Entry 5ZE2 (X-ray diffraction, 3.30 A resolution); this record covers chains A and I of the 6 polymer chains in the assembly.

[Chain A]
Molecule: mouse RAG1
From: Mus musculus
Notes: EC 3.1.-.-, 2.3.2.27
UniProtKB: P15919 (RAG1_MOUSE); residues 384-1008 here = UniProt positions 384-1008
Chain sequence (627 residues; numbered 382 to 1008; the number before each row is that of its first residue):
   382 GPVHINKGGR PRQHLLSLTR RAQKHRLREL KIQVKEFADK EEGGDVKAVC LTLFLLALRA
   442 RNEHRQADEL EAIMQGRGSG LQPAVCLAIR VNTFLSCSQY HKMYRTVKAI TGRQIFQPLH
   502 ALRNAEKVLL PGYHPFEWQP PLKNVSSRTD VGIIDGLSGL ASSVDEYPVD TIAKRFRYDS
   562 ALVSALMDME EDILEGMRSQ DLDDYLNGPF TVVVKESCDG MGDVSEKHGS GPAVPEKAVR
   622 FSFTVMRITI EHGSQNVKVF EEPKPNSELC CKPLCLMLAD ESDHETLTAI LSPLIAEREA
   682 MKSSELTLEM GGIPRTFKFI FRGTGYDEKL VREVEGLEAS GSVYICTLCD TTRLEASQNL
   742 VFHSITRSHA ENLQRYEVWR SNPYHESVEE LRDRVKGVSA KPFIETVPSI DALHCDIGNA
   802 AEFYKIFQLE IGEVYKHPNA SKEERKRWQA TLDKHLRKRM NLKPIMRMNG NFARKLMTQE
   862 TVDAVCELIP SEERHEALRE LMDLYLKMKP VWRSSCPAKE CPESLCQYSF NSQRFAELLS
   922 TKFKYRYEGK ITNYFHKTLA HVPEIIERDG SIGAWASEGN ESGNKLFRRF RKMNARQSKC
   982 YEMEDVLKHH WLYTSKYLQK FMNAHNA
Not modelled in the structure: 382-390
Sequence notes: cloning artifact (382-383)
Ion coordination: Mn2+ site 1: Asp600, Glu962 (shared with 1 residue of chain F); Mn2+ site 2: Asp600, Asp708; K+: Glu649 (shared with 1 residue of chain L); Zn2+: Cys727, Cys730, His937, His942
UniProt features mapped onto this chain:
  - DNA-binding region: Gly389 to Gln456 (NBD)
  - binding site (a divalent metal cation): Asp600, Asp708, Glu962
  - site: Trp893 (Essential for DNA hairpin formation, participates in base-stacking interactions near the cleavage site)
Reported in the primary citation:
  - catalytic residues: Asp600, Asp708, Glu962 (citing earlier work)

[Chain I]
Molecule: 31-nt DNA strand
Sequence (31 nucleotides; row label = number of the first residue in the row):
     1 AATCTGGCCT GTCTTATAAG ACAGGCCAGA T

[Chain A / chain I interface]
Pairs across the interface - 30 pairs, chain A then chain I:
  Asp708(A) with DA16(I), base contact
  Glu709(A) with DT15(I), base contact
  Lys710(A) with DT15(I), base contact
  Ala720(A) with DG20(I), phosphate contact
  Ser721(A) with DT14(I), sugar contact; DT15(I), hydrogen bond to the base
  Gly722(A) with DT14(I), base contact; DA21(I), phosphate contact; DC22(I), sugar contact
  Ser723(A) with DA21(I), phosphate contact; DC22(I), phosphate contact
  Val724(A) with DC22(I), hydrogen bond to the phosphate
  Arg773(A) with DC22(I), salt bridge to the phosphate
  His795(A) with DA16(I), base contact
  Gly799(A) with DT15(I), sugar contact; DA16(I), phosphate contact
  Ala802(A) with DA16(I), phosphate contact
  Met847(A) with DT17(I), base contact
  Arg848(A) with DA16(I), sugar contact; DT17(I), sugar contact
  Met849(A) with DA16(I), sugar contact
  Arg927(A) with DC13(I), salt bridge to the phosphate; DT14(I), salt bridge to the phosphate
  Lys931(A) with DC13(I), sugar contact; DT14(I), salt bridge to the phosphate
  Thr933(A) with DT14(I), phosphate contact; DT15(I), hydrogen bond to the phosphate
  Asn934(A) with DT14(I), hydrogen bond to the phosphate; DT15(I), hydrogen bond to the phosphate
  Tyr935(A) with DT15(I), hydrogen bond to the phosphate
Also at the interface, not in a pair above, chain A (24 interface residues in all): Arg734, Ile798, Glu803, Phe936

[Summary]
24 residues of chain A and 8 residues of chain I are in contact, with 6 hydrogen bonds and 4 salt bridges.
Among the polar pairs are Ser721(A)-DT15(I), Val724(A)-DC22(I) and Thr933(A)-DT15(I). UniProt lists a
DNA-binding region and 3 divalent metal cation-binding residues on chain A. The paper reports catalytic
residues Asp600(A), Asp708(A) and Glu962(A).
Here chain A is mouse RAG1 (Mus musculus) and chain I is a 31-nt DNA strand. Entry 5ZE2 (Hairpin Complex,
RAG1/2-hairpin 12RSS/23RSS complex in 5mM Mn2+ for 2 min at 4'C) was determined by X-ray diffraction together
with 5ZDZ, 5ZE0, 5ZE1, 6CG0, 6CIJ, 6CIK, 6CIL and 6CIM from the same study.
